6XLN - chains C and T of the 8 polymer chains in the assembly; structure by electron microscopy, 2.80 A resolution.

[Chain C]
Name: DNA-directed RNA polymerase subunit beta
From: Escherichia coli O157:H7
Notes: EC 2.7.7.6
UniProt: B7MIX3 (RPOB_ECO45); residues 1-1342 here = UniProt positions 1-1342
Amino-acid sequence (1342 residues; row label = number of the first residue in the row):
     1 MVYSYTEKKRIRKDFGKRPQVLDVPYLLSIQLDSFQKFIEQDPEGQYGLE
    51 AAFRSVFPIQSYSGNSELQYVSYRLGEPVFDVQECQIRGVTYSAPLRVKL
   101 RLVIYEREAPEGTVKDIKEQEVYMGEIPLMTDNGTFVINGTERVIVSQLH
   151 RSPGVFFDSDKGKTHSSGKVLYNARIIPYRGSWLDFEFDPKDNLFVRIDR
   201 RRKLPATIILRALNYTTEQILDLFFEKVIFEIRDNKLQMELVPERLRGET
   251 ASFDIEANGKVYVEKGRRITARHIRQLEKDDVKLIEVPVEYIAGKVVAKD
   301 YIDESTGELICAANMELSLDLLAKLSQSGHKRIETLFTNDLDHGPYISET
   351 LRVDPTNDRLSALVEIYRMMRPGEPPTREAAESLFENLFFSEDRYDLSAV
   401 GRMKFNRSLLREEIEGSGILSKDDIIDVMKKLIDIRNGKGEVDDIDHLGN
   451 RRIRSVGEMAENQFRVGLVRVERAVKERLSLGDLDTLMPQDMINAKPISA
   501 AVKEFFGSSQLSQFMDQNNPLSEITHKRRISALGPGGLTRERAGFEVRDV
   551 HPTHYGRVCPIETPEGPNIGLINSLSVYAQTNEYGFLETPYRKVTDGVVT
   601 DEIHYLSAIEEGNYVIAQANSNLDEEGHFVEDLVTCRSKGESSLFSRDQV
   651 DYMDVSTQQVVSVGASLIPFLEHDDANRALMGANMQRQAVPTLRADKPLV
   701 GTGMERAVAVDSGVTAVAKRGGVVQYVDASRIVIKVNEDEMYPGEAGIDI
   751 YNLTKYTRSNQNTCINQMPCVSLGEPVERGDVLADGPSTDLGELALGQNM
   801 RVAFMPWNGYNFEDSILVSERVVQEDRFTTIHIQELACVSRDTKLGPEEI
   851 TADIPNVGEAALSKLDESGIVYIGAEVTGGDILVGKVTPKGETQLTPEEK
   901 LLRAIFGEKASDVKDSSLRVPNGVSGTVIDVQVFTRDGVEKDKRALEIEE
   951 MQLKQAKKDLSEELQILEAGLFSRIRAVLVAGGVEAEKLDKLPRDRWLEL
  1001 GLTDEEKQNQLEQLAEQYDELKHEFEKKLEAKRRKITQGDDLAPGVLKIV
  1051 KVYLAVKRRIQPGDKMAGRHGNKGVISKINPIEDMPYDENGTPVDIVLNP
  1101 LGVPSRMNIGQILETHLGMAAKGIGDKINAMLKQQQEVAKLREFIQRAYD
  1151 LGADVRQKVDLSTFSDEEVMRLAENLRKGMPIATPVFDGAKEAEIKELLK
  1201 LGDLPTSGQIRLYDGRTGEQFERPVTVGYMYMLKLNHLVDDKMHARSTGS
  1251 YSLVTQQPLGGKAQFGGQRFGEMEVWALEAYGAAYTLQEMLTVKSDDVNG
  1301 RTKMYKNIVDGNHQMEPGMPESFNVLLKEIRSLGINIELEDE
Unresolved in the structure: 1-2, 1342
Residues lining bound ligands:
  - chapso (1N7), molecule 1: Gln-46, Tyr-47, Tyr-179, Asp-396, Ser-398, Ala-399, Val-400, Arg-452, Glu-458, Glu-461, Arg-465, Glu-583, Tyr-584
  - chapso (1N7), molecule 2: Gln-725, Tyr-726, Arg-731, Glu-962, Gln-965, Ile-966, Ala-969
Swiss-Prot annotation at these positions:
  - modified residue (N6-acetyllysine): Lys-1022, Lys-1200

[Chain T]
Molecule: synthetic template strand DNA
Sequence (54 nucleotides; row label = number of the first residue in the row):
     1 CGCCGCGTCAGACTGCACACAATCTAAACCCTCCCCTTAGGGGAGGGTCA
    51 AGGC
Unresolved in the structure: 18-54

[Chain C / chain T interface]
Contacting residue pairs (11; chain C residue first):
  Asn-139(C) / DG15(T)  hydrogen bond to the phosphate
  Arg-143(C) / DT14(T)  phosphate contact
  Gly-507(C) / DG15(T)  sugar contact
  Phe-514(C) / DC13(T)  sugar contact
  Gly-1261(C) / DG11(T)  phosphate contact
  Lys-1262(C) / DG11(T)  hydrogen bond to the phosphate
  Gln-1268(C) / DA10(T)  sugar contact
  Arg-1269(C) / DC9(T)  salt bridge to the phosphate
  Arg-1269(C) / DA10(T)  hydrogen bond to the phosphate
  Gly-1271(C) / DC9(T)  phosphate contact
  Met-1273(C) / DT8(T)  sugar contact
Interface residues without a listed pair, chain C (13 interface residues in all): Thr-141, Ala-1263, Gly-1267
Interface residues without a listed pair, chain T (8 interface residues in all): DA12

[Overview]
13 residues of chain C face 8 of chain T across their interface; the contacts include 3 hydrogen bonds and 1
salt bridge. Polar pairs include Asn-139(C)/DG15(T), Lys-1262(C)/DG11(T) and Arg-1269(C)/DA10(T). Chain C
binds chapso.
Chain C is DNA-directed RNA polymerase subunit beta (Escherichia coli O157:H7) and chain T is synthetic
template strand DNA; the structure, Cryo-EM structure of E. coli RNAP-DNA elongation complex 2 (RDe2) in
EcmrR-dependent transcription, was determined by electron microscopy (same publication as 6XL5, 6XL6, 6XL9,
6XLA, 6XLJ, 6XLK, 6XLL and 6XLM).
